4EXZ - chain A; structure by X-ray diffraction, 1.61 A resolution.

[Chain A]
Molecule: Retinol-binding protein 2
Organism: Homo sapiens
Reference sequence: P50120 (RET2_HUMAN); residues 1-133 here correspond to UniProt positions 2-134 (UniProt number = residue number + 1)
Chain sequence (133 residues; row label = number of the first residue in the row):
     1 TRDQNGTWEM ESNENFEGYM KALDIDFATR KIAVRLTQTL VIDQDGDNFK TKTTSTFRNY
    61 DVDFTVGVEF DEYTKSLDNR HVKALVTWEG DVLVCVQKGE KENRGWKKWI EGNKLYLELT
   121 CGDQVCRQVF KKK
Differences from the reference sequence: engineered mutation Leu-40 (Lys41 in P50120), Lys-108 (Gln109 in P50120); conflict Asn-113 (Asp114 in P50120)
Covalent attachments: retinal (RET) linked to Lys-108
Ligand contacts: retinal (RET): Phe-16, Tyr-19, Met-20, Ile-25, Ala-33, Gln-38, Leu-40, Thr-53, Arg-58, Tyr-60, Leu-77, Trp-106, Leu-117, Leu-119
From the paper describing this entry:
  - binding site for retinal: Trp-106

[Overview]
Retinal is covalently linked to Lys-108. From the paper: a binding site for retinal at Trp-106.
Chain A is Retinol-binding protein 2 (Homo sapiens); the structure, Crystal Structure of the Q108K:K40L Mutant
of Cellular Retinol Binding Protein Type II in Complex with ..., was determined by X-ray diffraction (same
publication as 4RUU, 4EDE, 4EEJ, 4EFG and 4GKC).
